5B8A - chains B and C of the 10 polymer chains in the assembly; structure by X-ray diffraction, 2.70 A resolution.

== Chain B (and C) ==
Protein: Alkyl hydroperoxide reductase subunit C, Peroxiredoxin-2
Source organism: Escherichia coli (strain K12)
Notes: EC 1.11.1.15; chain C of this document is another copy of the same molecule, construct and numbering; everything in this record applies to it too
UniProt: chimeric construct of P0AE08, P32119: residues 1-186 from P0AE08 (AHPC_ECOLI) positions 1-186 (same numbers); residues 187-192 from P32119 positions 193-198 (UniProt number = residue number + 6)
Amino-acid sequence (192 residues; numbered 1 to 192; the number before each row is that of its first residue):
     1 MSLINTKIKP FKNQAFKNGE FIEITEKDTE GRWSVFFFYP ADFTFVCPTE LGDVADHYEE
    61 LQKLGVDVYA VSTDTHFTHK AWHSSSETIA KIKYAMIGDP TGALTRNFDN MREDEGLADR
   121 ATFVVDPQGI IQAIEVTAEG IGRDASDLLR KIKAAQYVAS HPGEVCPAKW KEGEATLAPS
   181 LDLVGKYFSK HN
Unresolved in the structure: 167-192 (chain C: 164-192)
Swiss-Prot annotation at these positions:
  - active site: Cys47 (Cysteine sulfenic acid (-SOH) intermediate)
  - modified residue (N6-acetyllysine): Lys17, Lys93, Lys153, Lys169, Lys171
From the paper describing this entry:
  - self-association interface (contacts with another copy of this molecule): Phe43
  - mutagenesis - S86A/T88A (0.089 s-1): unchanged catalytic activity

== Chain B / chain C interface ==
Pairs across the interface - 29 pairs, chain B then chain C:
  Phe21(B) - Phe45(C)  hydrophobic
  Asp42(B) - Phe77(C)
  Phe43(B) - Phe43(C)  hydrophobic
  Phe43(B) - Phe77(C)
  Phe43(B) - Ala81(C)  hydrophobic
  Thr44(B) - Phe77(C)
  Phe45(B) - Phe21(C)  hydrophobic
  Asp74(B) - Thr75(C)
  Asp74(B) - Thr78(C)
  Thr75(B) - Leu117(C)
  Phe77(B) - Asp42(C)
  Phe77(B) - Phe43(C)
  Phe77(B) - Thr44(C)
  Thr78(B) - Phe43(C)
  Thr78(B) - Thr78(C)
  Lys80(B) - Phe45(C)
  Ala81(B) - Phe43(C)  hydrophobic
  Pro100(B) - Glu115(C)
  Pro100(B) - Gly116(C)
  Pro100(B) - Leu117(C)  hydrophobic
  Thr101(B) - Glu113(C)
  Thr101(B) - Asp114(C)
  Thr101(B) - Glu115(C)
  Thr101(B) - Gly116(C)
  Asp114(B) - Thr101(C)
  Glu115(B) - Pro100(C)
  Glu115(B) - Thr101(C)
  Gly116(B) - Pro100(C)
  Gly116(B) - Thr101(C)
Interface residues without a listed pair, chain B (19 interface residues in all): Ala41, Glu113, Leu117
Interface residues without a listed pair, chain C (19 interface residues in all): Ala41, Asp74, Lys80

== Summary ==
Chain B and chain C each contribute 19 residues to their interface. Curated annotation (UniProt) lists
active-site residue Cys47(B) on chain B. From the paper: S86A/T88A of chain B leave catalytic activity
unchanged; a self-association interface involving Phe43(B).
Both chains are Alkyl hydroperoxide reductase subunit C, Peroxiredoxin-2 (Escherichia coli (strain K12)).
Entry 5B8A (Crystal structure of oxidized chimeric EcAhpC1-186-YFSKHN) was determined by X-ray diffraction,
deposited together with 5B8B.
